PDB entry 4TVA | X-ray diffraction, 2.60 A resolution | chains A and B

Chain A:
Molecule: Phenylalanine--tRNA ligase alpha subunit
From: Thermus thermophilus
Notes: EC 6.1.1.20
UniProtKB: P27001 (SYFA_THETH); residues 1-350 here = UniProt positions 1-350
Amino-acid sequence (350 residues; each row starts with the number of its first residue):
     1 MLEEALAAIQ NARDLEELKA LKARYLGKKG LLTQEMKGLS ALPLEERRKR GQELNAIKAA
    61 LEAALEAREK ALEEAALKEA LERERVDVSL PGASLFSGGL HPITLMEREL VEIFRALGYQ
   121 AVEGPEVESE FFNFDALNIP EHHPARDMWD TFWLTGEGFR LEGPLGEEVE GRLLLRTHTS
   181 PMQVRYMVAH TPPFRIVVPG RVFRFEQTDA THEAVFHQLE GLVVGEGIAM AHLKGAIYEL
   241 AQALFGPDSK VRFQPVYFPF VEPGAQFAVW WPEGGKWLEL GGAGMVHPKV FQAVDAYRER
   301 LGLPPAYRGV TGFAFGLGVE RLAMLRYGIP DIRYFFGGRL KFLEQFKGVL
Unresolved in the structure: 1-84
Small-molecule neighbours: phenylalanine (PHE): Trp-149, His-178, Ser-180, Gln-183, Arg-204, Gln-218, Glu-220, Phe-258, Phe-260, Val-261, Gly-282, Ala-283, Ala-314, Phe-315, Gly-316

Chain B:
Molecule: Phenylalanine--tRNA ligase beta subunit
From: Thermus thermophilus
Notes: EC 6.1.1.20
UniProtKB: P27002 (SYFB_THETH); numbering as in UniProt (aligned over 1-785)
Amino-acid sequence (785 residues; numbered 1 to 785; the number before each row is that of its first residue):
     1 MRVPFSWLKA YVPELESPEV LEERLAGLGF ETDRIERVFP IPRGVVFARV LEAHPIPGTR
    61 LKRLVLDAGR TVEVVSGAEN ARKGIGVALA LPGTELPGLG QKVGERVIQG VRSFGMALSP
   121 RELGVGEYGG GLLEFPEDAL PPGTPLSEAW PEEVVLDLEV TPNRPDALGL LGLARDLHAL
   181 GYALVEPEAA LKAEALPLPF ALKVEDPEGA PHFTLGYAFG LRVAPSPLWM QRALFAAGMR
   241 PINNVVDVTN YVMLERAQPM HAFDLRFVGE GIAVRRAREG ERLKTLDGVE RTLHPEDLVI
   301 AGWRGEESFP LGLAGVMGGA ESEVREDTEA IALEVACFDP VSIRKTARRH GLRTEASHRF
   361 ERGVDPLGQV PAQRRALSLL QALAGARVAE ALLEAGSPKP PEAIPFRPEY ANRLLGTSYP
   421 EAEQIAILKR LGCRVEGEGP TYRVTPPSHR LDLRLEEDLV EEVARIQGYE TIPLALPAFF
   481 PAPDNRGVEA PYRKEQRLRE VLSGLGFQEV YTYSFMDPED ARRFRLDPPR LLLLNPLAPE
   541 KAALRTHLFP GLVRVLKENL DLDRPERALL FEVGRVFRER EETHLAGLLF GEGVGLPWAK
   601 ERLSGYFLLK GYLEALFARL GLAFRVEAQA FPFLHPGVSG RVLVEGEEVG FLGALHPEIA
   661 QELELPPVHL FELRLPLPDK PLAFQDPSRH PAAFRDLAVV VPAPTPYGEV EALVREAAGP
   721 YLESLALFDL YQGPPLPEGH KSLAFHLRFR HPKRTLRDEE VEEAVSRVAE ALRARGFGLR
   781 GLDTP
Small-molecule neighbours: puromycin (PUY): Arg-240, Ile-242, Val-246, Thr-249, Asn-250, Met-253, Pro-259, Met-260, His-261, Phe-263, Leu-286, Leu-313, Gly-315, Met-317, Gly-318, Glu-323, Val-324, Glu-334, Ala-356

Interface between chain A and chain B:
Residue-residue contacts (187; chain A residue first):
  Leu-90(A) with Trp-598(B)
  Pro-91(A) with Pro-597(B), hydrophobic; Trp-598(B), hydrogen bond (backbone-side chain)
  Gly-92(A) with Pro-597(B)
  Ala-93(A) with Gly-595(B); Leu-596(B)
  Ser-94(A) with Arg-567(B), hydrogen bond (backbone-side chain); Gly-593(B); Val-594(B); Gly-595(B), hydrogen bond (backbone-backbone)
  Leu-95(A) with Val-594(B)
  Phe-96(A) with Gly-506(B); Arg-567(B); Ala-568(B); Leu-569(B), hydrophobic; Val-594(B), hydrophobic; Tyr-612(B), hydrogen bond (backbone-side chain)
  Ser-97(A) with Gly-506(B)
  Gly-98(A) with Ser-503(B), hydrogen bond (backbone-backbone); Gly-506(B), hydrogen bond (backbone-backbone); Phe-507(B); Gln-508(B)
  Gly-99(A) with Ser-503(B), hydrogen bond (backbone-backbone); Phe-507(B), hydrogen bond (backbone-backbone); Gln-508(B); Glu-509(B), hydrogen bond (backbone-backbone)
  Leu-100(A) with Arg-499(B); Ser-503(B); Glu-509(B)
  His-101(A) with Glu-509(B), hydrogen bond (backbone-side chain); Tyr-511(B)
  Ile-103(A) with Tyr-511(B), hydrophobic
  Thr-104(A) with Gln-496(B); Arg-499(B), hydrogen bond; Glu-509(B), hydrogen bond; Tyr-511(B), hydrogen bond
  Glu-107(A) with Tyr-492(B), hydrogen bond
  Arg-108(A) with Glu-500(B), salt bridge
  Val-111(A) with Tyr-492(B)
  Arg-115(A) with Glu-489(B), salt bridge; Arg-493(B)
  Gln-120(A) with Asn-485(B), hydrogen bond (side chain-backbone); Gly-487(B); Val-488(B), hydrogen bond (side chain-backbone); Glu-489(B)
  Ala-121(A) with Glu-489(B); Tyr-492(B)
  Val-122(A) with Val-488(B)
  Glu-123(A) with Tyr-492(B)
  Gly-124(A) with Arg-575(B), hydrogen bond (backbone-side chain)
  Pro-125(A) with Glu-581(B)
  Glu-126(A) with Ser-514(B), hydrogen bond; Arg-575(B), salt bridge; Phe-577(B); Glu-581(B), hydrogen bond (backbone-side chain)
  Val-127(A) with Leu-531(B), hydrophobic; Leu-544(B), hydrophobic; Phe-577(B), hydrophobic; Glu-581(B), hydrogen bond (backbone-side chain)
  His-142(A) with Arg-344(B); Lys-345(B), hydrogen bond
  Asp-147(A) with Arg-344(B), salt bridge; Arg-348(B), salt bridge
  Thr-151(A) with Asn-535(B), hydrogen bond (backbone-side chain)
  Phe-152(A) with Phe-515(B), hydrophobic; Leu-533(B), hydrophobic; Asn-535(B); Leu-537(B), hydrophobic
  Trp-153(A) with Leu-532(B); Leu-533(B); Leu-534(B), hydrogen bond (backbone-backbone); Asn-535(B), hydrogen bond (backbone-side chain)
  Leu-154(A) with Leu-532(B); Leu-533(B), hydrophobic; Leu-534(B); Leu-544(B), hydrophobic
  Thr-155(A) with Arg-530(B); Leu-531(B); Leu-532(B), hydrogen bond (backbone-backbone); Leu-534(B)
  Gly-156(A) with Arg-530(B); Leu-531(B)
  Glu-157(A) with Arg-530(B), hydrogen bond (backbone-side chain)
  Gly-158(A) with Arg-530(B); Glu-579(B)
  Phe-159(A) with Arg-530(B); Leu-531(B), hydrophobic; Glu-579(B); Arg-580(B); Glu-581(B)
  Arg-160(A) with Glu-579(B), hydrogen bond (backbone-backbone); Arg-580(B), hydrogen bond (backbone-side chain)
  Glu-168(A) with Arg-580(B)
  Leu-175(A) with Phe-515(B), hydrophobic
  Tyr-186(A) with Asn-485(B), hydrogen bond; Val-488(B)
  His-190(A) with Asp-484(B); Asn-485(B); Val-488(B)
  Thr-191(A) with Ala-482(B); Asp-484(B), hydrogen bond (backbone-side chain); Asn-485(B), hydrogen bond (backbone-side chain)
  Pro-192(A) with Ala-482(B)
  Pro-193(A) with Phe-479(B), hydrophobic; Phe-480(B); Pro-481(B); Ala-482(B), hydrogen bond (backbone-backbone); Asn-485(B), hydrogen bond (backbone-side chain)
  Phe-194(A) with Phe-479(B); Asn-485(B)
  Arg-195(A) with Pro-477(B), hydrogen bond (side chain-backbone); Phe-479(B)
  Pro-199(A) with Tyr-492(B), hydrophobic
  Arg-201(A) with Thr-512(B), hydrogen bond (side chain-backbone); Ser-514(B), hydrogen bond; Arg-545(B)
  Phe-203(A) with Ser-514(B)
  Phe-205(A) with Asn-535(B); Pro-536(B)
  Glu-206(A) with Leu-537(B)
  Glu-213(A) with Tyr-513(B), hydrogen bond
  Ala-214(A) with Leu-537(B), hydrophobic
  Val-215(A) with Tyr-513(B), hydrophobic; Phe-515(B), hydrophobic
  His-217(A) with Tyr-511(B)
  Ile-228(A) with Pro-477(B), hydrophobic
  Ala-229(A) with Arg-413(B); Leu-414(B); Leu-415(B); Gly-416(B)
  Met-230(A) with Leu-414(B), hydrogen bond (backbone-backbone); Leu-415(B); Tyr-469(B), hydrophobic; Ile-472(B), hydrophobic
  Ala-231(A) with Leu-415(B), hydrogen bond (backbone-backbone); Pro-473(B); Leu-474(B); Ala-475(B), hydrogen bond (backbone-backbone)
  His-232(A) with Ala-475(B); Leu-476(B); Pro-477(B)
  Lys-234(A) with Tyr-469(B), hydrogen bond (side chain-backbone); Glu-470(B); Ile-472(B), hydrogen bond (side chain-backbone); Leu-474(B)
  Gly-235(A) with Ala-475(B); Leu-476(B)
  Tyr-238(A) with Leu-474(B), hydrophobic
  Phe-253(A) with Tyr-469(B)
  Gln-254(A) with Ala-26(B); Tyr-469(B)
  Pro-255(A) with Ala-26(B); Gly-27(B); Gly-29(B); Arg-465(B); Tyr-469(B), hydrophobic
  Tyr-257(A) with Thr-161(B); Asn-163(B)
  Glu-262(A) with Glu-457(B); Asp-458(B); Glu-461(B)
  Pro-263(A) with Leu-415(B), hydrophobic; Val-460(B), hydrophobic; Glu-461(B); Tyr-469(B)
  Gly-264(A) with Glu-461(B), hydrogen bond (backbone-side chain); Tyr-469(B), hydrogen bond (backbone-side chain)
  Ala-265(A) with Tyr-469(B), hydrophobic
  Gln-266(A) with Glu-31(B)
  Met-285(A) with Leu-414(B)
  His-287(A) with Leu-455(B)
  Pro-288(A) with Glu-457(B)
  Thr-311(A) with Leu-414(B)
  Phe-335(A) with Tyr-511(B)
  Phe-336(A) with Tyr-511(B); Thr-512(B); Tyr-513(B)
  Gly-338(A) with Asn-559(B), hydrogen bond (backbone-side chain)
  Arg-339(A) with Leu-562(B); Asp-563(B), salt bridge
  Leu-340(A) with Asn-559(B), hydrogen bond (backbone-side chain); Leu-570(B), hydrophobic
  Lys-341(A) with Asp-563(B)
  Leu-343(A) with Gln-508(B); Glu-509(B); Val-510(B), hydrophobic
  Lys-347(A) with Gln-508(B)
Interface residues without a listed pair, chain A (99 interface residues in all): His-143, Pro-144, Met-148, Glu-162, Gly-166, Leu-173, Arg-176, Val-223, Val-224, Ala-236, Glu-239, Val-256, Glu-279, Glu-344
Interface residues without a listed pair, chain B (95 interface residues in all): Leu-28, Pro-162, Glu-361, Tyr-410, Ala-478, Arg-486, Glu-495, Gly-504, Leu-505, Pro-565, Phe-571, Arg-578, Leu-589, Leu-608

Summary:
99 residues of chain A face 95 of chain B across their interface, with 46 hydrogen bonds and 6 salt bridges.
Polar pairs include Arg-108(A)/Glu-500(B), Arg-115(A)/Glu-489(B) and Glu-126(A)/Arg-575(B). Ligands of chain
A: phenylalanine. Bound to chain B: puromycin.
Here chain A is Phenylalanine--tRNA ligase alpha subunit and chain B is Phenylalanine--tRNA ligase beta
subunit, both from Thermus thermophilus. Entry 4TVA (Universal Pathway for Post-Transfer Editing Reactions:
Insight from Crystal structure of TthPheRS with Puromycine) was determined by X-ray diffraction.
